Entry 7N4E (electron microscopy, 3.80 A resolution); this record covers chains A and C of the 9 polymer chains in the assembly.

== Chain A ==
Molecule: DNA-directed RNA polymerase subunit alpha
Organism: Escherichia coli
Notes: EC 2.7.7.6
Reference sequence: A0A073G207 (A0A073G207_ECOLX); residue numbers follow UniProt; this construct covers 1-329
Sequence (329 residues; numbered 1 to 329; the number before each row is that of its first residue):
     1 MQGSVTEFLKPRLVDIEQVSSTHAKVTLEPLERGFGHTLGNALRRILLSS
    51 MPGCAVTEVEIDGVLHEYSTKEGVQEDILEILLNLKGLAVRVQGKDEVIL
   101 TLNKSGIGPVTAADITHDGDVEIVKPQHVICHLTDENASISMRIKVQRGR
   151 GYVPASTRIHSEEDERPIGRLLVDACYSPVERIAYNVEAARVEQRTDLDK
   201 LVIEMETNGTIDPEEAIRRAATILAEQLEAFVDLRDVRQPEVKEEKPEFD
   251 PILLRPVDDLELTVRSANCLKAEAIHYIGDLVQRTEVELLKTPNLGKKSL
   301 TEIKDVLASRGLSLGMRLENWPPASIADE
Disordered / not traced: 1-5, 236-329

== Chain C ==
Molecule: DNA-directed RNA polymerase subunit beta
Organism: Escherichia coli
Notes: EC 2.7.7.6
Reference sequence: P0A8V4 (RPOB_ECO57); residue numbers follow UniProt; this construct covers 1-1342
Sequence (1342 residues; numbered 1 to 1342; the number before each row is that of its first residue):
     1 MVYSYTEKKRIRKDFGKRPQVLDVPYLLSIQLDSFQKFIEQDPEGQYGLE
    51 AAFRSVFPIQSYSGNSELQYVSYRLGEPVFDVQECQIRGVTYSAPLRVKL
   101 RLVIYEREAPEGTVKDIKEQEVYMGEIPLMTDNGTFVINGTERVIVSQLH
   151 RSPGVFFDSDKGKTHSSGKVLYNARIIPYRGSWLDFEFDPKDNLFVRIDR
   201 RRKLPATIILRALNYTTEQILDLFFEKVIFEIRDNKLQMELVPERLRGET
   251 ASFDIEANGKVYVEKGRRITARHIRQLEKDDVKLIEVPVEYIAGKVVAKD
   301 YIDESTGELICAANMELSLDLLAKLSQSGHKRIETLFTNDLDHGPYISET
   351 LRVDPTNDRLSALVEIYRMMRPGEPPTREAAESLFENLFFSEDRYDLSAV
   401 GRMKFNRSLLREEIEGSGILSKDDIIDVMKKLIDIRNGKGEVDDIDHLGN
   451 RRIRSVGEMAENQFRVGLVRVERAVKERLSLGDLDTLMPQDMINAKPISA
   501 AVKEFFGSSQLSQFMDQNNPLSEITHKRRISALGPGGLTRERAGFEVRDV
   551 HPTHYGRVCPIETPEGPNIGLINSLSVYAQTNEYGFLETPYRKVTDGVVT
   601 DEIHYLSAIEEGNYVIAQANSNLDEEGHFVEDLVTCRSKGESSLFSRDQV
   651 DYMDVSTQQVVSVGASLIPFLEHDDANRALMGANMQRQAVPTLRADKPLV
   701 GTGMERAVAVDSGVTAVAKRGGVVQYVDASRIVIKVNEDEMYPGEAGIDI
   751 YNLTKYTRSNQNTCINQMPCVSLGEPVERGDVLADGPSTDLGELALGQNM
   801 RVAFMPWNGYNFEDSILVSERVVQEDRFTTIHIQELACVSRDTKLGPEEI
   851 TADIPNVGEAALSKLDESGIVYIGAEVTGGDILVGKVTPKGETQLTPEEK
   901 LLRAIFGEKASDVKDSSLRVPNGVSGTVIDVQVFTRDGVEKDKRALEIEE
   951 MQLKQAKKDLSEELQILEAGLFSRIRAVLVAGGVEAEKLDKLPRDRWLEL
  1001 GLTDEEKQNQLEQLAEQYDELKHEFEKKLEAKRRKITQGDDLAPGVLKIV
  1051 KVYLAVKRRIQPGDKMAGRHGNKGVISKINPIEDMPYDENGTPVDIVLNP
  1101 LGVPSRMNIGQILETHLGMAAKGIGDKINAMLKQQQEVAKLREFIQRAYD
  1151 LGADVRQKVDLSTFSDEEVMRLAENLRKGMPIATPVFDGAKEAEIKELLK
  1201 LGDLPTSGQIRLYDGRTGEQFERPVTVGYMYMLKLNHLVDDKMHARSTGS
  1251 YSLVTQQPLGGKAQFGGQRFGEMEVWALEAYGAAYTLQEMLTVKSDDVNG
  1301 RTKMYKNIVDGNHQMEPGMPESFNVLLKEIRSLGINIELEDE
Disordered / not traced: 1-2
UniProt features mapped onto this chain:
  - modified residue (N6-acetyllysine): K1022, K1200

== Chain A / chain C interface ==
Contacting residue pairs - 36 pairs, chain A then chain C:
  N41(A) - T1217(C)  hydrogen bond (side chain-backbone)
  N41(A) - G1218(C)
  R44(A) - Y1087(C)
  R45(A) - E1083(C)
  R45(A) - D1084(C)  salt bridge
  L65(A) - I873(C)
  H66(A) - G874(C)
  Y68(A) - Y756(C)
  Y68(A) - T927(C)
  Y68(A) - I929(C)  hydrophobic
  Y68(A) - A1055(C)  hydrogen bond (side chain-backbone)
  Y68(A) - K1057(C)
  T70(A) - A729(C)
  T70(A) - S730(C)
  E72(A) - Y726(C)
  G73(A) - D728(C)
  V74(A) - D728(C)
  V74(A) - A729(C)  hydrogen bond (backbone-backbone)
  Q75(A) - V727(C)
  Q75(A) - A729(C)
  D77(A) - Y756(C)  hydrogen bond
  L79(A) - L693(C)  hydrophobic
  L79(A) - I831(C)  hydrophobic
  L79(A) - K1057(C)
  L83(A) - L693(C)  hydrophobic
  L83(A) - R694(C)
  L83(A) - D826(C)
  K86(A) - D826(C)  salt bridge
  T134(A) - V727(C)
  Y152(A) - Q824(C)
  R166(A) - E876(C)  salt bridge
  E181(A) - R821(C)  hydrogen bond (backbone-side chain)
  R182(A) - T1092(C)
  A184(A) - N1090(C)
  Y185(A) - Y1087(C)  hydrogen bond
  Y185(A) - G1218(C)
Other interface residues (no listed pair), chain A (33 interface residues in all): L48, S49, E67, K71, E80, D135, P154, E165, I168, C176, I183
Other interface residues (no listed pair), chain C (40 interface residues in all): K755, M768, S772, L773, V823, S863, A875, V928, K958, R1059, I1082, G1091, G1215, R1216

== Summary ==
33 residues of chain A face 40 of chain C across their interface, with 6 hydrogen bonds and 3 salt bridges.
Polar contacts include R45(A)-D1084(C), K86(A)-D826(C) and R166(A)-E876(C).
Here chain A is DNA-directed RNA polymerase subunit alpha and chain C is DNA-directed RNA polymerase subunit
beta, both from Escherichia coli. Entry 7N4E (Escherichia coli sigma 70-dependent paused transcription
elongation complex) was determined by electron microscopy.
